Entry 7OZ6 (X-ray diffraction, 1.76 A resolution); this record covers chains AAA and BBB.

== Chain AAA (and BBB) ==
Name: L-asparaginase
Organism: Rhizobium etli (strain CFN 42 / ATCC 51251)
Notes: chain BBB of this document is another copy of the same molecule, construct and numbering; everything in this record applies to it too
UniProt: Q2K0Z2 (Q2K0Z2_RHIEC); numbering as in UniProt (aligned over 1-367)
Sequence (373 residues; numbered -5 to 367; the number before each row is that of its first residue; numbers below 1 keep their minus sign (Gly-5 is residue -5)):
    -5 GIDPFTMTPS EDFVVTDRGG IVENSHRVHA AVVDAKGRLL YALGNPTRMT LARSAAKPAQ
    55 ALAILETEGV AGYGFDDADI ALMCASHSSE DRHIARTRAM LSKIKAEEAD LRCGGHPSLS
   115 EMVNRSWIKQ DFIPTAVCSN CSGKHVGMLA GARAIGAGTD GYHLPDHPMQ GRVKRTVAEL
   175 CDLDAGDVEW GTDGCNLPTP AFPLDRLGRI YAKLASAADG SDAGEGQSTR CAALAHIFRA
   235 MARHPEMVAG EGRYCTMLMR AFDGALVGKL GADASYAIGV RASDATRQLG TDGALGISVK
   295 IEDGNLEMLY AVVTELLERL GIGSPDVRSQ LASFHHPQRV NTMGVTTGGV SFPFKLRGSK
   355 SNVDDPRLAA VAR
Not modelled in the structure: -5 to 2, 364-367 (chain BBB: -5 to 1, 364-367)
Differences from the reference sequence: expression tag (-5 to 0)
Modified residues: Cys249 (S-hydroxycysteine; CSO)
Ion coordination: Zn2+: Cys135, Lys138, Cys189
What the authors report for this chain:
  - Zn2+ coordination: Cys135, Lys138, Cys189
  - catalytic residues: Ser48, Lys51, Ser80, Lys263 (proposed by the authors, not directly observed)
  - mutagenesis - S48A, K51A, S80A, K263A: abolished catalytic activity on l-Asn
  - mutagenesis - C135A: abolished catalytic activity
  - mutagenesis - K51A (Tm 50 degC): unchanged stability
  - mutagenesis - K263A (Tm 52 degC): increased stability
  - mutagenesis - S48A, S80A, C135A (Tm 48.5 degC): decreased stability
  - mutagenesis - S48A, S80A: decreased expression

== Interface between chain AAA and chain BBB ==
Pairs across the interface (90; chain AAA residue first):
  Arg12(AAA) with Leu45(BBB); Arg47(BBB); Thr186(BBB), hydrogen bond (side chain-backbone); Asp187(BBB); Gly188(BBB); Thr193(BBB)
  Ile15(AAA) with Leu45(BBB), hydrophobic; Glu183(BBB); Trp184(BBB); Gly185(BBB); Ala195(BBB), hydrophobic
  Val16(AAA) with Leu45(BBB)
  Glu17(AAA) with Arg42(BBB), hydrogen bond (backbone-side chain); Leu45(BBB); Arg47(BBB), salt bridge; Asp267(BBB); Lys294(BBB), hydrogen bond (backbone-side chain)
  Asn18(AAA) with Asp267(BBB), hydrogen bond; Lys294(BBB), hydrogen bond; Glu296(BBB); Asp297(BBB); Gly298(BBB)
  Ser19(AAA) with Glu296(BBB), hydrogen bond; Asp297(BBB)
  His20(AAA) with Asp297(BBB)
  Arg21(AAA) with Arg21(BBB)
  Arg42(AAA) with Glu17(BBB), hydrogen bond (side chain-backbone)
  Leu45(AAA) with Arg12(BBB); Ile15(BBB), hydrophobic; Val16(BBB); Glu17(BBB)
  Arg47(AAA) with Arg12(BBB); Glu17(BBB), salt bridge
  Arg106(AAA) with Met337(BBB)
  Cys107(AAA) with Met337(BBB)
  Gly108(AAA) with Thr336(BBB), hydrogen bond (backbone-side chain); Met337(BBB)
  Gly109(AAA) with Thr336(BBB)
  His110(AAA) with Thr336(BBB)
  Arg119(AAA) with Ile122(BBB)
  Ile122(AAA) with Arg119(BBB); Ile122(BBB), hydrophobic; Lys123(BBB)
  Lys123(AAA) with Ile122(BBB); Lys123(BBB); Asp125(BBB), salt bridge
  Asp125(AAA) with Lys123(BBB), salt bridge
  Glu183(AAA) with Ile15(BBB)
  Trp184(AAA) with Ile15(BBB)
  Gly185(AAA) with Ile15(BBB)
  Thr186(AAA) with Arg12(BBB), hydrogen bond (backbone-side chain); Asn335(BBB); Thr341(BBB)
  Asp187(AAA) with Arg12(BBB); Asn335(BBB), hydrogen bond (backbone-side chain)
  Gly188(AAA) with Arg12(BBB); Asn335(BBB); Thr336(BBB), hydrogen bond (backbone-side chain)
  Cys189(AAA) with Thr336(BBB)
  Asn190(AAA) with Asn335(BBB), hydrogen bond; Met337(BBB); Val339(BBB)
  Thr193(AAA) with Arg12(BBB)
  Ala195(AAA) with Ile15(BBB), hydrophobic
  Asp267(AAA) with Glu17(BBB); Asn18(BBB), hydrogen bond
  Lys294(AAA) with Glu17(BBB), hydrogen bond (side chain-backbone); Asn18(BBB), hydrogen bond
  Glu296(AAA) with Asn18(BBB); Ser19(BBB), hydrogen bond
  Asp297(AAA) with Asn18(BBB); Ser19(BBB); His20(BBB); Asp297(BBB)
  Gly298(AAA) with Asn18(BBB)
  Asn335(AAA) with Thr186(BBB); Asp187(BBB), hydrogen bond (side chain-backbone); Gly188(BBB); Asn190(BBB), hydrogen bond
  Thr336(AAA) with Gly108(BBB), hydrogen bond (side chain-backbone); Gly109(BBB); His110(BBB); Gly188(BBB), hydrogen bond (side chain-backbone); Cys189(BBB)
  Met337(AAA) with Arg106(BBB); Cys107(BBB); Gly108(BBB); Asn190(BBB)
  Val339(AAA) with Asn190(BBB)
  Thr341(AAA) with Thr186(BBB)
Interface residues without a listed pair, chain AAA (41 interface residues in all): Ala266
Interface residues without a listed pair, chain BBB (41 interface residues in all): Ala266

== Summary ==
Chain AAA and chain BBB each contribute 41 residues to their interface, with 20 hydrogen bonds and 4 salt
bridges. Polar pairs include Glu17(AAA)-Arg47(BBB), Lys123(AAA)-Asp125(BBB) and Arg12(AAA)-Thr186(BBB). The
paper reports catalytic residues Ser48(AAA), Lys51(AAA) and Ser80(AAA) among others; S48A, K51A and S80A of
chain AAA, among others, abolish catalytic activity on l-Asn; 5 substitutions were tested in all.
Chain AAA and chain BBB are both L-asparaginase (Rhizobium etli (strain CFN 42 / ATCC 51251)); the structure,
Crystal structure of Rhizobium etli inducible L-asparaginase ReAV (monoclinic form MC), was determined by
X-ray diffraction, deposited together with 7OS3, 7OS5, 7OS6 and 7OU1.
